PDB entry 9BHQ | X-ray diffraction, 1.90 A resolution | chains B and A of the 4 polymer chains in the assembly

[Chain B]
Molecule: Peptidyl-prolyl cis-trans isomerase A
From: Homo sapiens
Notes: EC 5.2.1.8
Reference sequence: P62937 (PPIA_HUMAN); numbering as in UniProt (aligned over 1-165)
Chain sequence (166 residues; each row starts with the number of its first residue; numbering starts at 0):
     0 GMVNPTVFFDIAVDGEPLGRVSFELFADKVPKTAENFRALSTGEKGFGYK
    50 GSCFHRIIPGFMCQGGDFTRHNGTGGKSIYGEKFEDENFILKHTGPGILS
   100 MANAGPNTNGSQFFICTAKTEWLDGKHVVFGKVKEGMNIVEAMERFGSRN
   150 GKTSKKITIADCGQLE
Disordered / not traced: 0-1, 165
Differences from the reference sequence: expression tag (0)
Swiss-Prot annotation at these positions:
  - modified residue: M1 (N-acetylmethionine), V2 (N-acetylvaline), K28 (N6-acetyllysine), K44 (N6-acetyllysine), K76 (N6-acetyllysine), S77 (Phosphoserine), K82 (N6-acetyllysine), T93 (Phosphothreonine), K125 (N6-acetyllysine), K131 (N6-acetyllysine), K133 (N6-acetyllysine)
  - glycosylation: N108 (N-linked (GlcNAc...) asparagine)
  - cross-link (Glycyl lysine isopeptide (Lys-Gly)): K28 (interchain with G-Cter in SUMO2), K82 (interchain with G-Cter in SUMO2)
Small-molecule neighbours: rmc-7977 (ZNI; (1R,5S,6r)-N-[(1P,7S,9S,13S,20M)-20-{5-(4-cyclopropylpiperazin-1-yl)-2-[(1S)-1-methoxyethyl]pyridin-3-yl}-21-ethyl-17,17-dimethyl-8,14-dioxo-15-oxa-4-thia-9,21,27,28-tetraazapentacyclo[17.5.2.1~2,5~.1~9,13~.0~22,26~]octacosa-1(24),2,5(28),19,22,25-hexaen-7-yl]-3-oxabicyclo[3.1.0]hexane-6-carboxamide): R55, I57, F60, M61, Q63, G72, T73, A101, N102, A103, Q111, F113, E120, W121, L122, H126, R148

[Chain A]
Molecule: Isoform 2B of GTPase KRas
From: Homo sapiens
Notes: EC 3.6.5.2
Reference sequence: P01116 (RASK_HUMAN), isoform P01116-2; residue numbers follow UniProt; this construct covers 1-169
Chain sequence (170 residues; each row starts with the number of its first residue; numbering starts at 0):
     0 GMTEYKLVVVGAAGVGKSALTIQLIQNHFVDEYDPTIEDSYRKQVVIDGE
    50 TCLLDILDTAGQEEYSAMRDQYMRTGEGFLCVFAINNTKSFEDIHHYREQ
   100 IKRVKDSEDVPMVLVGNKCDLPSRTVDTKQAQDLARSYGIPFIETSAKTR
   150 QGVDDAFYTLVREIRKHKEK
Disordered / not traced: 169
Differences from the reference sequence: expression tag (0); engineered mutation A12 (Gly in P01116)
Swiss-Prot annotation at these positions:
  - motif: Y32 to Y40 (Effector region)
  - binding site (GTP): G10, A11, G13 to A18, V29 to T35, A59, G60, N116 to D119
  - modified residue: M1 (N-acetylmethionine), T2 (N-acetylthreonine), K104 (N6-acetyllysine)
  - glycosylation: T35 (Microbial infection: O-linked (Glc) threonine)
Metal / ion sites: Mg2+: S17, T35 (together with GDP)
Small-molecule neighbours:
  - aluminium fluoride (AF3): A11, A12, G13, K16, S17, Y32, P34, T35, T58, A59, G60, Q61
  - GDP (guanosine-5'-diphosphate): A11, A12, G13, V14, G15, K16, S17, A18, F28, V29, D30, E31, Y32, D33, T35, N116, K117, D119, L120, S145, A146, K147
  - rmc-7977 (ZNI; (1R,5S,6r)-N-[(1P,7S,9S,13S,20M)-20-{5-(4-cyclopropylpiperazin-1-yl)-2-[(1S)-1-methoxyethyl]pyridin-3-yl}-21-ethyl-17,17-dimethyl-8,14-dioxo-15-oxa-4-thia-9,21,27,28-tetraazapentacyclo[17.5.2.1~2,5~.1~9,13~.0~22,26~]octacosa-1(24),2,5(28),19,22,25-hexaen-7-yl]-3-oxabicyclo[3.1.0]hexane-6-carboxamide): Y32, P34, T35, I36, E37, A59, Q61, Y64, M67
From the paper describing this entry:
  - binding site for aluminium fluoride: T35

[How chain B and chain A interact]
Pairs across the interface (14; chain B residue first):
  R55(B) with P34(A), hydrogen bond (side chain-backbone); I36(A)
  I57(B) with I36(A), hydrophobic
  R69(B) with E31(A), salt bridge
  N71(B) with E31(A), hydrogen bond
  T73(B) with E31(A), hydrogen bond; Y32(A); D33(A)
  W121(B) with Y64(A), hydrogen bond
  K125(B) with E63(A)
  R148(B) with E37(A), salt bridge
  N149(B) with I36(A); E37(A), hydrogen bond (side chain-backbone); D38(A), hydrogen bond
Other interface residues (no listed pair), chain B (12 interface residues in all): G72, A103, L122

[Summary]
12 residues of chain B face 9 of chain A across their interface; the contacts include 6 hydrogen bonds and 2
salt bridges. Among the polar pairs are R69(B)-E31(A), R148(B)-E37(A) and R55(B)-P34(A). Rmc-7977 is bound
between chain B and chain A. From the paper: a binding site for aluminium fluoride at T35(A).
Chain B is Peptidyl-prolyl cis-trans isomerase A and chain A is Isoform 2B of GTPase KRas, both from Homo
sapiens; the structure, Crystal structure of KRAS G12A in a transition state mimetic complex with CYPA and
RMC-7977, was determined by X-ray diffraction together with 9BGH, 9BHO, 9BHP, 9BI1 and 9BI2 from the same
study.
